PDB entry 7COC | X-ray diffraction, 1.90 A resolution | chains A and D of the 4 polymer chains in the assembly

== Chain A ==
Molecule: DNA-directed DNA/RNA polymerase mu
Organism: Homo sapiens
Notes: EC 2.7.7.7
Reference sequence: Q9NP87 (DPOLM_HUMAN); numbering as in UniProt; present here: 1-397, 410-494
Sequence (482 residues; each row starts with the number of its first residue; note: 12 numbers in that range are skipped by the numbering (no residue carries them; nothing is unmodelled there)):
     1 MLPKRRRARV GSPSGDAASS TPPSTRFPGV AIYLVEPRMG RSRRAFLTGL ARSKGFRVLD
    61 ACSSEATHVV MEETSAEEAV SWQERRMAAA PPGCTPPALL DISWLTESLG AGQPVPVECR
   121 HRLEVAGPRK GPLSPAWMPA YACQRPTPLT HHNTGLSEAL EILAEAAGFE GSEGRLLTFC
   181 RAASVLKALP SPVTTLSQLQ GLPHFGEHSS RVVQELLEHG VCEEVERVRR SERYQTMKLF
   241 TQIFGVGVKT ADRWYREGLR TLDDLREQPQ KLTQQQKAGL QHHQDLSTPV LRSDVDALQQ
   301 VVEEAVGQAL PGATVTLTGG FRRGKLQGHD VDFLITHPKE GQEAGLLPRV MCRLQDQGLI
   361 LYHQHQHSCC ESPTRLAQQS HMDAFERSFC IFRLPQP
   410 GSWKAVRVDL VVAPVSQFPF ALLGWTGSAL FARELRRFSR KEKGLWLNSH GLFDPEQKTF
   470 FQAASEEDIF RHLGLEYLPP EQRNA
Unresolved in the structure: 1-138, 366-382
Differences from the reference sequence: engineered mutation Gly410 (Pro in Q9NP87), Ala438 (Lys in Q9NP87), Ala441 (Gln in Q9NP87)
UniProt features mapped onto this chain:
  - region: Arg323 to Asp332 (Involved in ssDNA binding)
  - binding site (Mg(2+)): Asp330, Asp332, Asp418
  - site: Gly433 (Responsible for the low discrimination between dNTP and rNTP)
  - modified residue: Ser12 (Phosphoserine)
Bound ions: K+: Thr241, Ile243, Val246 (shared with 1 residue of chain P); Mg2+ site 1: Asp330, Asp332, Asp418 (together with XG4); Mg2+ site 2: Asp330, Asp332 (together with XG4)
Residues lining bound ligands: XG4 (2'-deoxy-5'-O-[(R)-hydroxy{[(R)-hydroxy(phosphonooxy)phosphoryl]amino}phosphoryl]guanosine): Gly319, Gly320, Arg323, Lys325, Gln327, Gly328, His329, Asp330, Asp332, Asp418, Gly433, Trp434, Thr435, Gly436, Ser437, Ala438, Arg445

== Chain D ==
Molecule: 4-nt DNA strand
Sequence (4 nucleotides; row label = number of the first residue in the row):
     1 GCCG

== How chain A and chain D interact ==
Pairs across the interface (14; chain A residue first):
  Ala140(A) with DG4(D), phosphate contact
  Gly174(A) with DG1(D), hydrogen bond to the base
  Arg175(A) with DG1(D), salt bridge to the phosphate
  Thr178(A) with DG1(D), hydrogen bond to the base; DC2(D), sugar contact
  Phe179(A) with DG1(D), sugar contact
  Pro203(A) with DC3(D), phosphate contact
  His204(A) with DC2(D), sugar contact; DC3(D), hydrogen bond to the phosphate
  Gly206(A) with DC2(D), hydrogen bond to the phosphate
  Glu207(A) with DC2(D), hydrogen bond to the phosphate
  His208(A) with DG1(D), salt bridge to the phosphate; DC2(D), hydrogen bond to the phosphate
  Ser209(A) with DC2(D), hydrogen bond to the phosphate
Also at the interface, not in a pair above, chain A (14 interface residues in all): Arg181, Leu202, Phe205

== Summary ==
The interface between chain A and chain D involves 14 residues on one side and 4 on the other; the contacts
include 7 hydrogen bonds and 2 salt bridges. Polar pairs include Gly174(A)-DG1(D), Thr178(A)-DG1(D) and
His204(A)-DC3(D). Bound to chain A: compound XG4.
Here chain A is DNA-directed DNA/RNA polymerase mu (Homo sapiens) and chain D is a 4-nt DNA strand. Entry 7COC
(Ternary complex of DNA polymerase Mu (K438A/Q441A) with 1-nt gapped DNA (T:dGMPNPP)) was determined by X-ray
diffraction, deposited together with 7CO6, 7CO8, 7CO9, 7COA, 7COB and 7COD.
